7LVQ - chains A and K of the 3 polymer chains in the assembly; structure by electron microscopy, 2.90 A resolution.

Chain A:
Protein: Tubulin alpha-1B chain
Organism: Sus scrofa
Reference sequence: Q2XVP4 (TBA1B_PIG); residue numbers follow UniProt; this construct covers 1-451
Chain sequence (451 residues; each row starts with the number of its first residue):
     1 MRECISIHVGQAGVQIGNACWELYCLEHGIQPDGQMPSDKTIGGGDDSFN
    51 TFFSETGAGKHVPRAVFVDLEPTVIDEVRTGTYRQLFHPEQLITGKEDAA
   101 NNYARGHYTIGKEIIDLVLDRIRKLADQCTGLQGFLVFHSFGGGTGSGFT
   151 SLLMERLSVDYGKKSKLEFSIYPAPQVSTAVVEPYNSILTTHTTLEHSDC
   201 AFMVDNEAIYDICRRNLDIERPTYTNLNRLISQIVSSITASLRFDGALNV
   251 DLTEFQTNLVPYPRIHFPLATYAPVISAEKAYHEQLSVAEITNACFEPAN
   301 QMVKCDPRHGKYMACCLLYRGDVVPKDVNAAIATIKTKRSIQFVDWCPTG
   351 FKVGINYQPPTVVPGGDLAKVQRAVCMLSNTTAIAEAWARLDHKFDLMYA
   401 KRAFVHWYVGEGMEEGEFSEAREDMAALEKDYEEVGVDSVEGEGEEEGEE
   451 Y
Not modelled in the structure: 442-451
UniProt features mapped onto this chain:
  - motif: Met1 to Cys4 (MREC motif)
  - active site: Glu254
  - binding site (GTP): Gly10, Gln11, Ala12, Gln15, Glu71, Ala99, Ser140, Gly143, Gly144, Thr145, Gly146, Thr179, Glu183, Asn206, Tyr224, Asn228, Leu252
  - binding site (Mg(2+)): Glu71
  - site: Tyr451 (Involved in polymerization)
  - modified residue: Lys40 (N6,N6,N6-trimethyllysine), Ser48 (Phosphoserine), Ser232 (Phosphoserine), Tyr282 (3'-nitrotyrosine), Arg339 (Omega-N-methylarginine), Ser439 (Phosphoserine), Glu443 (5-glutamyl polyglutamate), Glu445 (5-glutamyl polyglutamate), Tyr451 (3'-nitrotyrosine)
  - cross-link (Glycyl lysine isopeptide (Lys-Gly)): Lys326 (interchain with G-Cter in ubiquitin), Lys370 (interchain with G-Cter in ubiquitin)
Metal / ion sites: Mg2+: Glu71, Asp98 (together with GTP)
Ligand contacts: GTP (guanosine-5'-triphosphate): Val9, Gly10, Gln11, Ala12, Gln15, Glu71, Asp98, Ala99, Ala100, Asn101, Ser140, Gly142, Gly143, Gly144, Thr145, Gly146, Ile171, Thr179, Glu183, Asn206, Tyr224, Leu227, Asn228, Ile231

Chain K:
Protein: Kinesin-like protein KIF14
Organism: Mus musculus
Reference sequence: L0N7N1 (KIF14_MOUSE); residues 391-743 here = UniProt positions 391-743
Chain sequence (358 residues; each row starts with the number of its first residue; note: 390 numbers in that range are skipped by the numbering (no residue carries them; nothing is unmodelled there); numbers below 1 keep their minus sign (Gly-4 is residue -4)):
    -4 GPLGS
   391 NSQVTVAVRVRPFSKREKTEKASQVVFTNGEEITVEHPDMKQVYSFIYDV
   441 SFWSFDECHPGYASQTTVYETLAAPLLDRAFEGYNTCLFAYGQTGSGKSY
   491 TMMGLNEEPGIIPRFCEDLFAQIAKKQTSEVSYHLEMSFFEVYNEKIHDL
   541 LVCKGENGQRKQPLRAREHPVSGPYVEGLSMNVVSSYSDIQSWLELGNKQ
   591 RATAATGMNDKSSRSHSVFTLVMTQTKTEVVEGEEHDHRITSRINLVDLA
   641 GSERCSTAHSSGQRLKEGVSINKSLLTLGKVISALSEQANGKRVFIPYRE
   691 STLTWLLKESLGGNSKTAMIATVSPAASNIEETLSTLRYATQARLIVNIA
   741 KVN
Not modelled in the structure: -4 to -3
Sequence notes: expression tag (-4 to 0)
UniProt features mapped onto this chain:
  - binding site (ATP): Gly482 to Ser489
Metal / ion sites: Mg2+: Ser489, Ser603 (together with AMP-PNP)
Ligand contacts: AMP-PNP (ANP; phosphoaminophosphonic acid-adenylate ester): Arg399, Arg401, Pro402, Ser444, Gln483, Thr484, Gly485, Ser486, Gly487, Lys488, Ser489, Tyr490, Leu495, Asn599, Lys601, Ser602, Ser603, Leu639, Ala640, Gly641

How chain A and chain K interact:
Pairs across the interface - 18 pairs, chain A then chain K:
  Tyr108(A) with His649(K); Ser650(K), hydrogen bond (side chain-backbone); Leu655(K), hydrophobic
  Arg402(A) with Tyr729(K), hydrogen bond
  Val409(A) with Val659(K); Asn662(K); Lys663(K)
  Gly410(A) with Val659(K); Lys663(K)
  Gly412(A) with Cys645(K); Val659(K)
  Glu414(A) with Ser642(K); Arg644(K), salt bridge
  Glu415(A) with Leu666(K); Tyr729(K), hydrogen bond
  Glu417(A) with Arg644(K)
  Glu423(A) with Tyr434(K); Glu721(K)
Interface residues without a listed pair, chain A (15 interface residues in all): Lys112, Lys401, Val405, His406, Ser419, Glu420
Interface residues without a listed pair, chain K (16 interface residues in all): Ser646, Ser651, Lys670

In short:
Chain A and chain K form an interface of 15 and 16 residues respectively; the contacts include 3 hydrogen
bonds and 1 salt bridge. Among the polar pairs are Glu414(A)-Arg644(K), Tyr108(A)-Ser650(K) and
Arg402(A)-Tyr729(K). Chain A binds GTP. Bound to chain K: AMP-PNP.
Here chain A is Tubulin alpha-1B chain (Sus scrofa) and chain K is Kinesin-like protein KIF14 (Mus musculus).
Entry 7LVQ (KIF14[391-743] - AMP-PNP closed state class in complex with a microtubule) was determined by
electron microscopy together with 6WWE, 6WWF, 6WWG, 6WWH, 6WWI, 6WWJ and 13 further entries from the same
study.
